Entry 6M8S (X-ray diffraction, 3.71 A resolution); this record covers chains K and O of the 15 polymer chains in the assembly.

== Chain K ==
Name: Guanine nucleotide-binding protein G(I)/G(S)/G(T) subunit beta-1
Organism: Homo sapiens
UniProt: P62873 (GBB1_HUMAN); numbering as in UniProt (aligned over 2-340)
Sequence (350 residues; each row starts with the number of its first residue; numbers below 1 keep their minus sign (Met-9 is residue -9)):
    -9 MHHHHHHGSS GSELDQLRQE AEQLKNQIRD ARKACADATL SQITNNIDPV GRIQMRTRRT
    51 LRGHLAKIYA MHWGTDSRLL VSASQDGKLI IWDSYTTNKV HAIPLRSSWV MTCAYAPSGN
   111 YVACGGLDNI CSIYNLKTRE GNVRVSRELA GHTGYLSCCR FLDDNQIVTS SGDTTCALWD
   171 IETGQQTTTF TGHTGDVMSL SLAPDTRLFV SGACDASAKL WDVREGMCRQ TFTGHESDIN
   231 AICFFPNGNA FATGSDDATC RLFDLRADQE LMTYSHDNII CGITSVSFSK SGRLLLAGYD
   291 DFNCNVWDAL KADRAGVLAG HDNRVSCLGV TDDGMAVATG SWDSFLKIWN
Unresolved in the structure: -9 to 1, 128-134
Sequence notes: expression tag (-9 to 1)
UniProt features mapped onto this chain:
  - modified residue: Ser2 (N-acetylserine), His266 (Phosphohistidine)
  - natural variant: Leu30 (L30F: In MRD42; uncertain significance), Arg52 (R52G: In MRD42), Gly64 (G64V: In MRD42), Asp76 (D76E: In MRD42; D76G: In MRD42), Gly77 (G77S: In MRD42), Lys78 (K78R: In MRD42), Ile80 (I80N: In MRD42; I80T: In MRD42), His91 (H91R: In MRD42; uncertain significance), Ala92 (A92T: In MRD42), Pro94 (P94S: In MRD42), Leu95 (L95P: In MRD42), Arg96 (R96L: In MRD42), 5 further natural variant entries in UniProt
From the paper describing this entry:
  - mutagenesis - R42D/R46D: decreased binding to BTB/POZ domain-containing protein KCTD12 (chain O)

== Chain O ==
Name: BTB/POZ domain-containing protein KCTD12
Organism: Homo sapiens
UniProt: Q96CX2 (KCD12_HUMAN); residues 200-325 here = UniProt positions 200-325
Sequence (129 residues; numbered 197 to 325; the number before each row is that of its first residue):
   197 GPESLDGSRR SGYITIGYRG SYTIGRDAQA DAKFRRVARI TVCGKTSLAK EVFGDTLNES
   257 RDPDRPPERY TSRYYLKFNF LEQAFDKLSE SGFHMVACSS TGTCAFASST DQSEDKIWTS
   317 YTEYVFCRE
Unresolved in the structure: 197-205, 221-226, 301-308, 325
Sequence notes: expression tag (197-199)
UniProt features mapped onto this chain:
  - modified residue: Ser200 (Phosphoserine)
From the paper describing this entry:
  - mutagenesis - R232D, R257D: unchanged localization to GABAB receptors

== Interface between chain K and chain O ==
Residue-residue contacts - 13 pairs, chain K then chain O:
  Lys57(K) - Asp311(O)  salt bridge
  Gln75(K) - Glu310(O)
  Glu226(K) - Phe276(O)
  Asp246(K) - Arg232(O)  hydrogen bond (backbone-side chain)
  Asp267(K) - Asn254(O)
  Asn268(K) - Arg235(O)
  Asn268(K) - Tyr271(O)  hydrogen bond
  Ile270(K) - Arg232(O)  hydrogen bond (backbone-side chain)
  Ile270(K) - Ala234(O)
  Ile270(K) - Arg235(O)
  Cys271(K) - Arg232(O)
  Gly272(K) - Arg232(O)
  Arg314(K) - Thr219(O)
Other interface residues (no listed pair), chain K (11 interface residues in all): Asp247
From the paper, about this interface:
  - hot spots on chain O (mutagenesis) - R232D, R257D: abolished binding to Guanine nucleotide-binding protein G(I)/G(S)/G(T) subunit beta-1 (chain K)

== In short ==
11 residues of chain K and 9 residues of chain O are in contact; the contacts include 3 hydrogen bonds and 1
salt bridge. Polar pairs include Lys57(K)-Asp311(O), Asp246(K)-Arg232(O) and Asn268(K)-Tyr271(O). The paper
reports that R232D and R257D of chain O abolish binding to Guanine nucleotide-binding protein G(I)/G(S)/G(T)
subunit beta-1 (chain K); R42D/R46D of chain K reduce binding to BTB/POZ domain-containing protein KCTD12
(chain O).
Chain K is Guanine nucleotide-binding protein G(I)/G(S)/G(T) subunit beta-1 and chain O is BTB/POZ
domain-containing protein KCTD12, both from Homo sapiens; the structure, Crystal structure of the KCTD12 H1
domain in complex with Gbeta1gamma2 subunits, was determined by X-ray diffraction (same publication as 6M8R).
